Entry 5T48 (X-ray diffraction, 2.19 A resolution); this record covers chains A and B.

== Chain A ==
Protein: Eukaryotic translation initiation factor 4E
Source organism: Drosophila melanogaster
UniProtKB: P48598 (IF4E_DROME), isoform P48598-2; numbering as in UniProt (aligned over 69-248)
Sequence (184 residues; row label = number of the first residue in the row):
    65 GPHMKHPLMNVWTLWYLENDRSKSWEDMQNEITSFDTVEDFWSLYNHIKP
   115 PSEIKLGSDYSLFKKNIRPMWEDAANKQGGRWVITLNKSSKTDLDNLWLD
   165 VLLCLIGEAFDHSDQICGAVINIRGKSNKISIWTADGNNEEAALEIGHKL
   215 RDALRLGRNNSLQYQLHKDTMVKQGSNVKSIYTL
Unresolved in the structure: 65, 239-240
Sequence notes: expression tag (65-68)
Small-molecule neighbours: 7-methyl-guanosine-5'-triphosphate (MGP): Trp-89, Asp-123, Pro-133, Met-134, Trp-135, Glu-136, Asn-186, Arg-188, Lys-193, Trp-197, Gln-238

== Chain B ==
Protein: Eukaryotic translation initiation factor 4G, isoform A
Source organism: Drosophila melanogaster
UniProtKB: O61380 (O61380_DROME); residue numbers follow UniProt; this construct covers 601-660
Sequence (64 residues; row label = number of the first residue in the row):
   597 GPHMSIINYNEGQWSPNNPSGKKQYDREQLLQLREVKASRIQPEVKNVSI
   647 LPQPNLMPSFIRNN
Unresolved in the structure: 633-660
Sequence notes: expression tag (597-600)

== Interface between chain A and chain B ==
Residue-residue contacts (29):
  Met-68(A) / Trp-610(B)  hydrophobic
  Met-68(A) / Pro-612(B)  hydrophobic
  Lys-69(A) / Trp-610(B)
  His-70(A) / Met-600(B)
  His-70(A) / Tyr-605(B)  hydrogen bond
  His-70(A) / Trp-610(B)
  His-70(A) / Tyr-621(B)
  His-70(A) / Leu-629(B)
  Pro-71(A) / Trp-610(B)
  Pro-71(A) / Lys-619(B)
  Pro-71(A) / Tyr-621(B)  hydrogen bond (backbone-side chain)
  Leu-72(A) / Lys-619(B)
  Met-73(A) / Lys-619(B)
  Val-102(A) / Leu-626(B)  hydrophobic
  Val-102(A) / Leu-629(B)  hydrophobic
  Trp-106(A) / Leu-626(B)  hydrogen bond (side chain-backbone)
  Trp-106(A) / Leu-627(B)  hydrophobic
  Trp-106(A) / Leu-629(B)
  Trp-106(A) / Arg-630(B)
  Tyr-109(A) / Arg-630(B)
  Asn-110(A) / Arg-630(B)  hydrogen bond
  Asp-164(A) / Arg-623(B)  salt bridge
  Leu-167(A) / Arg-623(B)
  Leu-167(A) / Leu-626(B)
  Leu-167(A) / Leu-627(B)  hydrophobic
  Gly-171(A) / Gln-620(B)
  Gly-171(A) / Tyr-621(B)  hydrogen bond (backbone-backbone)
  Glu-172(A) / Lys-619(B)
  Glu-172(A) / Gln-620(B)  hydrogen bond (backbone-side chain)
Other interface residues (no listed pair), chain A (18 interface residues in all): His-67, Leu-163, Ile-170, Ala-173

== In short ==
18 residues of chain A face 12 of chain B across their interface, with 6 hydrogen bonds and 1 salt bridge.
Polar contacts include Asp-164(A)/Arg-623(B), His-70(A)/Tyr-605(B) and Pro-71(A)/Tyr-621(B). Ligands of chain
A: 7-methyl-guanosine-5'-triphosphate.
Chain A is Eukaryotic translation initiation factor 4E and chain B is Eukaryotic translation initiation factor
4G, isoform A, both from Drosophila melanogaster; the structure, Crystal structure of the D. melanogaster
eIF4E-eIF4G complex without lateral contact, was determined by X-ray diffraction (same publication as 5T46).
